7BGL - chains A and D of the 78 polymer chains in the assembly; structure by electron microscopy, 2.20 A resolution.

Chain A (and D):
Protein: Flagellar L-ring protein
From: Salmonella typhimurium (strain LT2 / SGSC1412 / ATCC 700720)
Notes: chain D of this document is another copy of the same molecule, construct and numbering; everything in this record applies to it too
UniProtKB: P0A1N8 (FLGH_SALTY); numbering as in UniProt (aligned over 1-232)
Chain sequence (232 residues; row label = number of the first residue in the row):
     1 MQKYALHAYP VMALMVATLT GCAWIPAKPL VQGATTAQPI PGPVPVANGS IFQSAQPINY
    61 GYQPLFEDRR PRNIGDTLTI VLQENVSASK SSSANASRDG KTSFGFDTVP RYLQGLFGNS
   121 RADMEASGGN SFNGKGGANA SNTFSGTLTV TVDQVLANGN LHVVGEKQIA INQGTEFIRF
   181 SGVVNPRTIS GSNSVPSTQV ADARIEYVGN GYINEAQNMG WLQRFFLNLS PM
Disordered / not traced: 1-21
Ligand contacts:
  - TQN ([(3R)-1-[[(2R,3R,4R,5S,6R)-6-[[(2R,3R,4R,5S,6R)-3-[[(3R)-3-dodecanoyloxytetradecanoyl]amino]-6-(hydroxymethyl)-5-phosphonooxy-4-[(3R)-3-tetradecanoyloxytetradecanoyl]oxy-oxan-2-yl]oxymethyl]-5-oxidanyl-4-[(3R)-3-oxidanyltetradecanoyl]oxy-2-phosphonooxy-oxan-3-yl]amino]-1-oxidanylidene-tetradecan-3-yl] hexadecanoate), molecule 1: G115, L116, F117, R121, A122
  - TQN, molecule 2: F225, F226, L229, P231
Curated features (UniProtKB/Swiss-Prot):
  - lipidation: C22 (N-palmitoyl cysteine)
What the authors report for this chain:
  - self-association interface (contacts with another copy of this molecule): C22 to R69

Chain A / chain D interface:
Pairs across the interface (13; chain A residue first):
  N172(A) - S93(D)
  Y212(A) - A94(D)
  Y212(A) - A96(D)  hydrophobic
  Y212(A) - F132(D)
  I213(A) - N95(D)
  E215(A) - R98(D)
  A216(A) - R98(D)
  N218(A) - R98(D)  hydrogen bond (backbone-side chain)
  Q223(A) - G100(D)
  Q223(A) - K101(D)
  Q223(A) - T102(D)
  F226(A) - M124(D)  hydrophobic
  P231(A) - F104(D)
Other interface residues (no listed pair), chain A (12 interface residues in all): Q173, M219, M232
Other interface residues (no listed pair), chain D (14 interface residues in all): S92, S97, F117

Summary:
12 residues of chain A and 14 residues of chain D are in contact; the contacts include 1 hydrogen bond. The
hydrogen-bonded pair is N218(A)-R98(D). Ligands of chain A: compound TQN. From the paper: a self-association
interface involving C22(A).
Both chains are Flagellar L-ring protein (Salmonella typhimurium (strain LT2 / SGSC1412 / ATCC 700720)). Entry
7BGL (Salmonella LP ring 26 mer refined in C26 map) was determined by electron microscopy, deposited together
with 7BHQ, 7BIN, 7BJ2, 7BK0 and 7NVG.
